Entry 8VWJ (electron microscopy, 4.78 A resolution (low resolution: residue-level contacts below are approximate; hydrogen-bond / salt-bridge calls are withheld)); this record covers chains f and g of the 36 polymer chains in the assembly.

== Chain f (and g) ==
Protein: Protein C42
Organism: Autographa californica multiple nucleopolyhedrovirus
Notes: chain g of this document is another copy of the same molecule, construct and numbering; everything in this record applies to it too
UniProtKB: P25695 (C42_NPVAC); numbering as in UniProt (aligned over 1-361)
Chain sequence (361 residues; numbered 1 to 361; the number before each row is that of its first residue):
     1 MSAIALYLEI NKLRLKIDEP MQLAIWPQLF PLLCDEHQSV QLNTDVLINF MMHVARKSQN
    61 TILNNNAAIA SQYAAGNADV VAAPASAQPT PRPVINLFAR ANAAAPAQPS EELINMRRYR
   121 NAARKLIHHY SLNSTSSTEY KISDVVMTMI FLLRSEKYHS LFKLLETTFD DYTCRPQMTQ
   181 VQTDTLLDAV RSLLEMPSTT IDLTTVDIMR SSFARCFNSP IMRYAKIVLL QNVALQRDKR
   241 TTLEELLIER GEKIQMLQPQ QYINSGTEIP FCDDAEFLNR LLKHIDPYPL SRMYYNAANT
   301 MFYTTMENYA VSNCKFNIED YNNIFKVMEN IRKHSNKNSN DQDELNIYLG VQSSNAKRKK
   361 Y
Unresolved in the structure: 1-111, 346-361 (chain g: 1-108, 338-361)

== Chain f / chain g interface ==
Pairs across the interface (62; chain f residue first):
  Glu112(f) - Glu156(g)
  Leu113(f) - Lys163(g)
  Arg118(f) - Asp170(g)
  Glu139(f) - Pro220(g)
  Tyr140(f) - Pro220(g)
  Tyr140(f) - Met222(g)
  Lys141(f) - Asp171(g)
  Lys141(f) - Phe217(g)
  Lys141(f) - Asn218(g)
  Lys141(f) - Pro220(g)
  Ile142(f) - Phe217(g)
  Ile142(f) - Ser219(g)
  Ile142(f) - Ile221(g)
  Ile142(f) - Met222(g)
  Ser143(f) - Phe169(g)
  Ser143(f) - Phe217(g)
  Met149(f) - Val146(g)
  Leu153(f) - Glu112(g)
  His159(f) - Glu111(g)
  Glu166(f) - Glu111(g)
  Phe169(f) - Ser143(g)
  Phe169(f) - Met147(g)
  Asp170(f) - Arg118(g)
  Cys216(f) - Ile142(g)
  Phe217(f) - Ile142(g)
  Phe217(f) - Ser143(g)
  Asn218(f) - Lys141(g)
  Ser219(f) - Tyr140(g)
  Ser219(f) - Lys141(g)
  Ser219(f) - Ile142(g)
  Ser219(f) - Met222(g)
  Pro220(f) - Tyr140(g)
  Pro220(f) - Ile142(g)
  Ile221(f) - Glu139(g)
  Ile221(f) - Tyr140(g)
  Ile221(f) - Ile142(g)
  Ile221(f) - Val145(g)
  Met222(f) - Tyr130(g)
  Met222(f) - Tyr140(g)
  Met222(f) - Cys216(g)
  Met222(f) - Ile227(g)
  Arg223(f) - Ala225(g)
  Arg223(f) - Lys226(g)
  Arg223(f) - Ile227(g)
  Arg223(f) - Val228(g)
  Tyr224(f) - His129(g)
  Tyr224(f) - Tyr130(g)
  Tyr224(f) - Arg215(g)
  Tyr224(f) - Val228(g)
  Tyr224(f) - Leu229(g)
  Ala225(f) - Val228(g)
  Lys226(f) - Ser136(g)
  Lys226(f) - Tyr295(g)
  Ile227(f) - Tyr295(g)
  Ile227(f) - Asn299(g)
  Leu229(f) - Tyr295(g)
  Val233(f) - Arg332(g)
  Ala234(f) - Arg332(g)
  Leu235(f) - Arg332(g)
  Arg237(f) - Arg332(g)
  Asp238(f) - Ser335(g)
  Lys239(f) - Ser335(g)
Interface residues without a listed pair, chain f (36 interface residues in all): Thr138, Val146, Ile150
Interface residues without a listed pair, chain g (41 interface residues in all): Met149, Leu153, His159, Tyr224, Asn336

== Summary ==
36 residues of chain f and 41 residues of chain g are in contact.
Chain f and chain g are both Protein C42 (Autographa californica multiple nucleopolyhedrovirus); the
structure, The base complex of the AcMNPV baculovirus nucleocapsid (Class 2, localised reconstruction), was
determined by electron microscopy (same publication as 8VWH).
